PDB entry 6MVE | X-ray diffraction, 2.55 A resolution | chain A

== Chain A ==
Molecule: Ribonucleoside-diphosphate reductase
Source organism: Bacillus subtilis
Notes: EC 1.17.4.1
UniProtKB: A0A162Q3J9 (A0A162Q3J9_BACIU); residues 1-700 here = UniProt positions 1-700
Chain sequence (700 residues; row label = number of the first residue in the row):
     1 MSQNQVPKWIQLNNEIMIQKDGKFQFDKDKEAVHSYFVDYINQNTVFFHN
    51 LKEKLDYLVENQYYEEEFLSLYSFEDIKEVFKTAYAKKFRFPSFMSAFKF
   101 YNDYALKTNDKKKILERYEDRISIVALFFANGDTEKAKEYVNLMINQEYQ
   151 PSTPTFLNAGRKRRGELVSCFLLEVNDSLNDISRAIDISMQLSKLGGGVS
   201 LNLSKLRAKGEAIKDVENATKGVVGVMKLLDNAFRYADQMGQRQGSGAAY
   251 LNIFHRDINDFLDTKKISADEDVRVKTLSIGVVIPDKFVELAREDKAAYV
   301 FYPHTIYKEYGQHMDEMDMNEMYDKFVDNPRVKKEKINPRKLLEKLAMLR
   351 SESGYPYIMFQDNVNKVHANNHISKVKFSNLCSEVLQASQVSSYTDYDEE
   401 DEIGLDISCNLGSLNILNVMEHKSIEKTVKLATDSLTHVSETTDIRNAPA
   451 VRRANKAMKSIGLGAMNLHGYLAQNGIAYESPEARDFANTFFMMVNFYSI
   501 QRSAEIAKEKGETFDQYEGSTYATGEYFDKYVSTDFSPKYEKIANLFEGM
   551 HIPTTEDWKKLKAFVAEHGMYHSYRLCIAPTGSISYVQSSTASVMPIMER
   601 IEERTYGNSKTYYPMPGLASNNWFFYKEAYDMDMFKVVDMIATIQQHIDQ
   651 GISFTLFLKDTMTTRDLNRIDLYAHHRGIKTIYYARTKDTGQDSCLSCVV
Not modelled in the structure: 1-5, 239-245, 686-693
Ligand contacts:
  - ADP (adenosine-5'-diphosphate): Val-33, His-34, Phe-37, Val-38, Asn-42, Phe-89, Arg-90, Phe-91, Arg-117
  - ATP (adenosine-5'-triphosphate): Val-46, Phe-47, Phe-48, His-49, Asn-50, Leu-51, Lys-54, Phe-81, Lys-82, Tyr-85, Asp-120
  - dTTP (TTP): Asp-177, Ser-178, Leu-179, Ile-182, Lys-194, Leu-206, Arg-207, Ala-212, Ile-213, Lys-214, Ala-219, Thr-220, Lys-221, Tyr-236, Ala-237, Asp-238, His-304
What the authors report for this chain:
  - catalytic residues: Cys-170, Cys-409, Cys-698
  - contacts within the chain: Ser-246/Ser-694 (hydrogen bond)
  - catalytic residues: Cys-382, Tyr-683, Tyr-684 (citing earlier work)
  - specificity-determining residues: Arg-117 (proposed by the authors, not directly observed)
  - allosteric site: His-34, Phe-37, Asn-42, Thr-45, Phe-47, Phe-48, His-49, Leu-51, Lys-87 to Pro-92, Arg-117, Glu-119 (by similarity / conservation)

== In short ==
Bound to chain A: dTTP, ADP and ATP. From the paper: catalytic residues Cys-170, Cys-409 and Cys-698 among
others; an allosteric site at His-34, Phe-37 and Asn-42 among others.
Chain A is Ribonucleoside-diphosphate reductase (Bacillus subtilis); the structure, Reduced X-ray crystal
structure of Bacillus subtilis ribonucleotide reductase NrdE alpha subunit with TTP, ATP, and ..., was
determined by X-ray diffraction (same publication as 6MT9, 6MV9, 6MW3 and 6MYX).
